Entry 4V2X (X-ray diffraction, 1.64 A resolution); this record covers chain A.

[Chain A]
Protein: Endo-beta-1,4-glucanase (cellulase B)
Organism: Bacillus halodurans
Notes: fragment: full length cel5b with catalytic, ig-like and cbm46 modules, residues 1-574
UniProtKB: Q9KF82 (Q9KF82_BACHD); numbering as in UniProt (aligned over 1-574)
Chain sequence (597 residues; numbered -22 to 574; the number before each row is that of its first residue; numbers below 1 keep their minus sign (Met-22 is residue -22)):
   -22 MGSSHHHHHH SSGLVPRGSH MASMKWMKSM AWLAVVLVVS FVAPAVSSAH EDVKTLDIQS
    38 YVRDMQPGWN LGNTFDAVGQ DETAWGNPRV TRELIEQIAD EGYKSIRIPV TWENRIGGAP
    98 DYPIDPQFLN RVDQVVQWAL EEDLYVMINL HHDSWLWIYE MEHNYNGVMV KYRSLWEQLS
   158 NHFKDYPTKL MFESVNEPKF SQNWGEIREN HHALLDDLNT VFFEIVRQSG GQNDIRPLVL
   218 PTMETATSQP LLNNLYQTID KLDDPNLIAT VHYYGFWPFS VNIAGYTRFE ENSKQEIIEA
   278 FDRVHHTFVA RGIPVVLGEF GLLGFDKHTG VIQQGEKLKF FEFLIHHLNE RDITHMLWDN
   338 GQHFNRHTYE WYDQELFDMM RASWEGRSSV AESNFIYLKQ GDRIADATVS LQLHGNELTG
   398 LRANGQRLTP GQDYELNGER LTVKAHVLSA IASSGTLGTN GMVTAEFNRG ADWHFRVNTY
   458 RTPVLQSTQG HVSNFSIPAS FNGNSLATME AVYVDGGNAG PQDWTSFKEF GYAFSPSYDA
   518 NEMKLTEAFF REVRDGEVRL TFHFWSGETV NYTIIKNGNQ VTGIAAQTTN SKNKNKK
Not modelled in the structure: -22 to 30, 565-574
Construct notes: expression tag (-22 to 0)
Metal / ion sites: Ca2+ site 1: Asp193, Asp194; Ca2+ site 2 near Phe444 (its only coordinating residue here)
From the paper describing this entry:
  - catalytic residues: Glu174, Glu296
  - mutagenesis - E296A: abolished catalytic activity
  - contacts within the chain: Arg84-Glu296 (hydrogen bond), Glu174-His249 (hydrogen bond), Tyr251-Glu296 (hydrogen bond)
  - catalytic residues: Asn173 (proposed by the authors, not directly observed)
  - binding site for cacodylate ion: Trp181, Leu300, Asp303 (proposed by the authors, not directly observed)
  - mutagenesis - E296A/W501A: decreased binding to barley beta-glucan
  - specificity-determining residues: Trp132 (proposed by the authors, not directly observed)

[In short]
Asp193 and Asp194 form the Ca2+ site 1. From the paper: catalytic residues Glu174, Glu296 and Asn173; E296A
abolishes catalytic activity.
Chain A is Endo-beta-1,4-glucanase (cellulase B) (Bacillus halodurans); the structure, High resolution
structure of the full length tri-modular endo-beta-1, 4-glucanase B (Cel5B) from Bacillus halodurans, was
determined by X-ray diffraction (same publication as 4UZ8 and 4UZN).
